9D0T - chains E and F of the 12 polymer chains in the assembly; structure by electron microscopy, 2.84 A resolution.

== Chain E ==
Name: Proteasome subunit alpha type-5
Organism: Saccharomyces cerevisiae
UniProt: P32379 (PSA5_YEAST); residue numbers follow UniProt; this construct covers 1-260
Chain sequence (260 residues; numbered 1 to 260; the number before each row is that of its first residue):
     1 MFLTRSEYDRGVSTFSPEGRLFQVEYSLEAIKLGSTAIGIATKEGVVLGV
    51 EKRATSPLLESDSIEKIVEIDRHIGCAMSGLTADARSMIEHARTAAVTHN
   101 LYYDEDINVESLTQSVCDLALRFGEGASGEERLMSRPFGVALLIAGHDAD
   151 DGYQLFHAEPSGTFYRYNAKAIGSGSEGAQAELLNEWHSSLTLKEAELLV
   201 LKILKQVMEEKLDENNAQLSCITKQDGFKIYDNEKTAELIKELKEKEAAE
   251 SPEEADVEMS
Disordered / not traced: 126-129, 251-260

== Chain F ==
Name: Proteasome subunit alpha type-6
Organism: Saccharomyces cerevisiae
UniProt: P40302 (PSA6_YEAST); residue numbers follow UniProt; this construct covers 1-234
Chain sequence (234 residues; each row starts with the number of its first residue):
     1 MFRNNYDGDTVTFSPTGRLFQVEYALEAIKQGSVTVGLRSNTHAVLVALK
    51 RNADELSSYQKKIIKCDEHMGLSLAGLAPDARVLSNYLRQQCNYSSLVFN
   101 RKLAVERAGHLLCDKAQKNTQSYGGRPYGVGLLIIGYDKSGAHLLEFQPS
   151 GNVTELYGTAIGARSQGAKTYLERTLDTFIKIDGNPDELIKAGVEAISQS
   201 LRDESLTVDNLSIAIVGKDTPFTIYDGEAVAKYI

== Interface between chain E and chain F ==
Contacting residue pairs (44):
  Glu7(E) with Arg3(F)
  Tyr8(E) with Asp7(F)
  Ser13(E) with Arg126(F)
  Thr14(E) with Gly8(F); Gln21(F)
  Phe15(E) with Gln21(F), hydrogen bond (backbone-side chain); Tyr24(F), hydrophobic; Ala25(F), hydrophobic; Arg126(F); Pro127(F); Gly129(F)
  Ser16(E) with Tyr24(F)
  Pro17(E) with Tyr24(F), hydrophobic; Glu27(F)
  Glu18(E) with Glu27(F); Ala28(F); Gln31(F), hydrogen bond (backbone-side chain)
  Gly19(E) with Tyr24(F)
  Gln114(E) with Arg82(F)
  Asp118(E) with Arg82(F), salt bridge
  Glu131(E) with Val83(F); Lys115(F), salt bridge
  Arg132(E) with Val83(F)
  Leu133(E) with Asp80(F); Arg126(F)
  Met134(E) with Leu77(F), hydrophobic; Pro79(F), hydrophobic; Arg126(F), hydrogen bond (backbone-side chain)
  Ser135(E) with Arg126(F), hydrogen bond
  Thr163(E) with Pro79(F)
  Tyr165(E) with Ala53(F), hydrophobic; Ser57(F); Ser58(F); Gln60(F)
  Arg166(E) with Ser57(F); Ser58(F), hydrogen bond (backbone-backbone)
  Tyr167(E) with Leu56(F); Ser57(F)
  Asn168(E) with Leu56(F), hydrogen bond (backbone-backbone)
  Ala169(E) with Leu56(F)
  Gln180(E) with Asp54(F), hydrogen bond; Leu56(F)
  Leu184(E) with Asp54(F); Leu56(F), hydrophobic
Other interface residues (no listed pair), chain E (29 interface residues in all): Leu21, Leu121, Gly162, Leu183, Trp187
Other interface residues (no listed pair), chain F (27 interface residues in all): Asn52, Gly125, Tyr128

== In short ==
29 residues of chain E face 27 of chain F across their interface, with 7 hydrogen bonds and 2 salt bridges.
Polar contacts include Asp118(E)-Arg82(F), Glu131(E)-Lys115(F) and Phe15(E)-Gln21(F).
Chain E is Proteasome subunit alpha type-5 and chain F is Proteasome subunit alpha type-6, both from
Saccharomyces cerevisiae; the structure, Proteasome core particle assembly intermediate Blm10:13S purified
from Saccharomyces cerevisiae, was determined by electron microscopy.
